Entry 5UGC (X-ray diffraction, 1.58 A resolution); this record covers chain A.

Chain A:
Molecule: Epidermal growth factor receptor
From: Homo sapiens
Notes: EC 2.7.10.1
UniProtKB: P00533 (EGFR_HUMAN); residues 695-1022 here = UniProt positions 695-1022
Amino-acid sequence (329 residues; row label = number of the first residue in the row):
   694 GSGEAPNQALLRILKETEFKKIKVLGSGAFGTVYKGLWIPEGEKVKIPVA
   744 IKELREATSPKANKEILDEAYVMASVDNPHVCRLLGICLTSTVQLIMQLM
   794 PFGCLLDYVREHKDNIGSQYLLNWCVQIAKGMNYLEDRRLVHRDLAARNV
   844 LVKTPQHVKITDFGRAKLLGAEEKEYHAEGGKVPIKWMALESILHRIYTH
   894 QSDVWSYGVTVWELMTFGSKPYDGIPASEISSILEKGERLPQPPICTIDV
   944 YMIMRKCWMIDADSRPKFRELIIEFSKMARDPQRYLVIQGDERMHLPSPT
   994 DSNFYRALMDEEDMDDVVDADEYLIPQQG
Disordered / not traced: 694-701, 749-752, 986-1022
Covalent attachments: compound 8BS linked to C797
Construct notes: expression tag (694); engineered mutation M790 (Thr in P00533), R858 (Leu in P00533), R948 (Val in P00533)
Ligand contacts: 8BS (N-[(3R,4R)-4-fluoro-1-{6-[(3-methoxy-1-methyl-1H-pyrazol-4-yl)amino]-9-methyl-9H-purin-2-yl}pyrrolidin-3-yl]propanamide): L718, G719, S720, F723, V726, A743, C775, M790, Q791, L792, M793, P794, G796, L799, D800, R841, L844, T854, F856
Swiss-Prot annotation at these positions:
  - active site: D837 (Proton acceptor)
  - binding site (ATP): L718 to V726, K745, D855
  - site: Y1016 (Important for interaction with PIK3C2B)
  - modified residue: S695 (Phosphoserine), K745 (N6-(2-hydroxyisobutyryl)lysine), Y869 (Phosphotyrosine), S991 (Phosphoserine), S995 (Phosphoserine), Y998 (Phosphotyrosine), Y1016 (Phosphotyrosine)
  - cross-link (Glycyl lysine isopeptide (Lys-Gly)): K716 (interchain with G-Cter in ubiquitin), K737 (interchain with G-Cter in ubiquitin), K754 (interchain with G-Cter in ubiquitin), K757 (interchain with G-Cter in ubiquitin), K867 (interchain with G-Cter in ubiquitin), K929 (interchain with G-Cter in ubiquitin), K960 (interchain with G-Cter in ubiquitin), K970 (interchain with G-Cter in ubiquitin)
  - natural variant: E709 (E709A: Found in a lung cancer sample; E709G: Found in a lung cancer sample; E709K: Found in a lung cancer sample), G719 (G719A: Found in a lung cancer sample; G719C: Found in a lung cancer sample; G719D: Found in a lung cancer sample; G719S: Found in a lung cancer sample), G724 (G724S: Found in a lung cancer sample), E734 (E734K: Found in a lung cancer sample), E746 to S752 (sequence variant, change not given here; Found in a lung cancer sample), E746 to T751 (sequence variant, change not given here; Found in a lung cancer sample), E746 to A750 (deletion: Found in a lung cancer sample), E746 (deletion: Found in a lung cancer sample), L747 to T751 (deletion: Found in a lung cancer sample), L747 to E749 (deletion: Found in a lung cancer sample), L747 (L747F: Found in a lung cancer sample), R748 (R748P: Found in a lung cancer sample), 12 further natural variant entries in UniProt
  - mutagenesis: P699 (P699A: Reduced phosphorylation), N700 (N700A: Abolishes phosphorylation), L704 (L704A: Abolishes phosphorylation), R705 (R705A: Abolishes phosphorylation), I706 (I706A: Abolishes phosphorylation), K745 (K745A/M: Abolishes kinase activity), D974 (D974A: Strongly reduced phosphorylation), R977 (R977A: Reduced phosphorylation), E1005 to D1006 (Constitutively activated kinase), Y1016 (Y1016F: 50% decrease in interaction with PIK3C2B. 65% decrease in interaction with PIK3C2B; when associated with F-1197. Abolishes interaction with PIK3C2B; when associated with F-1197 and F-1092)

Summary:
Covalently linked compound 8BS: at C797. From UniProt: active-site residue D837, 11 ATP-binding residues and
11 mutagenesis sites.
Chain A is Epidermal growth factor receptor (Homo sapiens); the structure, Crystal structure of the EGFR
kinase domain (L858R, T790M, V948R) in complex with a covalent inhibitor ..., was determined by X-ray
diffraction together with 5UG8, 5UG9, 5UGA and 5UGB from the same study.
